1YIH - chains A and D of the 4 polymer chains in the assembly; structure by X-ray diffraction, 2.00 A resolution.

[Chain A]
Protein: Hemoglobin alpha chain
From: Homo sapiens
UniProt: P69905 (HBA_HUMAN); residue numbers follow UniProt; this construct covers 1-141
Amino-acid sequence (141 residues; row label = number of the first residue in the row):
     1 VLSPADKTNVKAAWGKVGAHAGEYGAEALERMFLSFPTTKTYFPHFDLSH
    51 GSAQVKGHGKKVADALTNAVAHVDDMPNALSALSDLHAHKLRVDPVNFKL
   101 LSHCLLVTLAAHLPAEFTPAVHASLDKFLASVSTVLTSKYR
Bound ions: heme Fe: His87 (together with oxygen molecule)
Residues lining bound ligands: heme / oxygen molecule: Leu29, Met32, Thr39, Tyr42, Phe43, His45, Phe46, His58, Lys61, Val62, Ala65, Leu66, Leu83, Leu86, His87, Leu91, Val93, Asn97, Phe98, Leu101, Val132, Leu136
Curated features (UniProtKB/Swiss-Prot):
  - site: Lys61 (Not glycated)
  - natural variant: Asp6 (A6D: In J-Toronto; this construct carries the variant), Ala13 (A13D: In J-Paris 1/J-Aljezur), Glu27 (A27E: In Shenyang; this construct carries the variant), Lys61 (K61N: In Zambia; deletion: In Clinic), Asp64 (A64D: In Pontoise; this construct carries the variant), Asp75 (D75A: In Lille; D75G: In Chapel Hill; D75N: In G-Pest), Ala111 (A111D: In Petah Tikva)

[Chain D]
Protein: Hemoglobin beta chain
From: Homo sapiens
UniProt: P68871 (HBB_HUMAN); residue numbers follow UniProt; this construct covers 1-146
Amino-acid sequence (146 residues; row label = number of the first residue in the row):
     1 MHLTPEEKSAVTALWGKVNVDEVGGEALGRLLVVYPWTQRFFESFGDLST
    51 PDAVMGNPKVKAHGKKVLGAFSDGLAHLDNLKGTFATLSELHCDKLHVDA
   101 ENFRLLGNVLVCVLAHHFGKEFTPPVQAAYQKVVAGVANALAHKYH
Construct notes: engineered mutation Met1 (Val in P68871), Ala100 (Pro in P68871)
Bound ions: heme Fe: His92 (together with oxygen molecule)
Residues lining bound ligands: heme / oxygen molecule: Leu28, Leu31, Thr38, Phe41, Phe42, Phe45, His63, Lys66, Val67, Ala70, Phe71, Phe85, Leu88, Leu91, His92, Leu96, Val98, Asn102, Phe103, Leu106, Val137, Leu141
Curated features (UniProtKB/Swiss-Prot):
  - natural variant: Leu3 (H3L: In Graz; this construct carries the variant), Glu7 (E7A: In G-Makassar; E7K: In Hb C; E7Q: In Machida; E7V: In SKCA), Lys8 (E8K: In G-Siriraj; this construct carries the variant), Val11 (A11V: In Iraq-Halabja; this construct carries the variant), Gly16 (W16G: In Randwick; this construct carries the variant), Val23 (E23V: In D-Granada; this construct carries the variant), Gly24 (V24G: In Miyashiro; this construct carries the variant), Gly25 (G25D: In Moscva; G25R: In Riverdale-Bronx; G25V: In Savannah), Leu32 (L32P: In Yokohama), Val33 (L33V: In Muscat; this construct carries the variant), Arg40 (Q40R: In Tianshui; this construct carries the variant), Phe42 (F42Y: In Mequon; deletion: In Bruxelles), 11 further natural variant entries in UniProt

[Interface between chain A and chain D]
Residue-residue contacts (28):
  Pro37(A) with His146(D)
  Thr38(A) with Asp99(D); Ala100(D); Tyr145(D)
  Lys40(A) with His146(D), hydrogen bond (side chain-backbone)
  Thr41(A) with His97(D); Val98(D); Asp99(D); Tyr145(D)
  Tyr42(A) with Arg40(D); Asp99(D), hydrogen bond
  Pro44(A) with His97(D)
  Leu91(A) with Arg40(D), hydrogen bond (backbone-side chain)
  Arg92(A) with Trp37(D); Arg40(D), hydrogen bond (backbone-side chain); Glu43(D), salt bridge
  Asp94(A) with Trp37(D), hydrogen bond; Asp99(D); Glu101(D); Leu105(D)
  Pro95(A) with Trp37(D)
  Val96(A) with Glu101(D)
  Asn97(A) with Asp99(D)
  Tyr140(A) with Pro36(D); Trp37(D), hydrophobic
  Arg141(A) with Val34(D), hydrogen bond (side chain-backbone); Pro36(D); Trp37(D)
Also at the interface, not in a pair above, chain D (16 interface residues in all): Tyr35, Gln39, Asn102

[Summary]
The interface between chain A and chain D involves 14 residues on one side and 16 on the other; the contacts
include 6 hydrogen bonds and 1 salt bridge. Among the polar pairs are Arg92(A)-Glu43(D), Lys40(A)-His146(D)
and Tyr42(A)-Asp99(D). Chain A binds heme / oxygen molecule.
Chain A is Hemoglobin alpha chain and chain D is Hemoglobin beta chain, both from Homo sapiens; the structure,
T-to-T(High) quaternary transitions in human hemoglobin: betaP100A oxy (2.2MM IHP, 20% PEG) (1 test set), was
determined by X-ray diffraction together with 1XXT, 1XY0, 1XZ5, 1XZ7, 1XZU, 1XZV and 45 further entries from
the same study.
